8IDD - chains D and E of the 5 polymer chains in the assembly; structure by electron microscopy, 4.00 A resolution.

== Chain D ==
Name: Cell division protein FtsX
From: Mycobacterium tuberculosis
Reference sequence: A0A045GRS5 (A0A045GRS5_MYCTX); residue numbers follow UniProt; this construct covers 1-297
Chain sequence (297 residues; row label = number of the first residue in the row):
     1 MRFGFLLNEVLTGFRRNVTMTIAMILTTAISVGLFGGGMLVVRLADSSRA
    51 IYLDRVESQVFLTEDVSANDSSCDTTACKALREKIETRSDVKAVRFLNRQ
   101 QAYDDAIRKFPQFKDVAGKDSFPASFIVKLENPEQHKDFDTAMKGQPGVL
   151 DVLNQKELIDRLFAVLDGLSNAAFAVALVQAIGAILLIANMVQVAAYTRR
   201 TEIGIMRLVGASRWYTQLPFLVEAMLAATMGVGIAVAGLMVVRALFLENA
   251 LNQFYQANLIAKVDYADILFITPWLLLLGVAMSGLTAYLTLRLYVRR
Not modelled in the structure: 296-297
Disulfides: Cys73-Cys78

== Chain E ==
Name: Probable endopeptidase MT2245
From: Mycobacterium tuberculosis
Notes: EC 3.4.-.-
Reference sequence: P9WHU2 (Y2190_MYCTO); residue numbers follow UniProt; this construct covers 1-385
Chain sequence (385 residues; numbered 1 to 385; the number before each row is that of its first residue):
     1 MRLDQRWLIARVIMRSAIGFFASFTVSSGVLAANVLADPADDALAKLNEL
    51 SRQAEQTTEALHSAQLDLNEKLAAQRAADQKLADNRTALDAARARLATFQ
   101 TAVNKVAAATYMGGRTHGMDAILTAESPQLLIDRLSVQRVMAHQMSTQMA
   151 RFKAAGEQAVKAEQAAAKSAADARSAAEQAAAVRANLQHKQSQLQVQIAV
   201 VKSQYVALTPEERTALADPGPVPAVAAIAPGAPPAALPPGAPPGDGPAPG
   251 VAPPPGGMPGLPFVQPDGAGGDRTAVVQAALTQVGAPYAWGGAAPGGFDC
   301 SGLVMWAFQQAGIALPHSSQALAHGGQPVALSDLQPGDVLTFYSDASHAG
   351 IYIGDGLMVHSSTYGVPVRVVPMDSSGPIYDARRY
Not modelled in the structure: 1-50, 210-385
Swiss-Prot annotation at these positions:
  - active site: Cys300 (Nucleophile), His348 (Proton acceptor), His360

== How chain D and chain E interact ==
Pairs across the interface - 25 pairs, chain D then chain E:
  Tyr52(D) - Pro128(E)
  Arg55(D) - Pro128(E)
  Arg55(D) - Gln129(E)
  Arg55(D) - Ile132(E)
  Phe61(D) - Val140(E)  hydrophobic
  Phe110(D) - Thr116(E)
  Gln112(D) - Met112(E)
  Gln112(D) - Gly113(E)  hydrogen bond (side chain-backbone)
  Phe113(D) - Met141(E)  hydrophobic
  Val116(D) - Lys105(E)
  Val116(D) - Val106(E)  hydrophobic
  Val116(D) - Gln144(E)
  Ser121(D) - Gln144(E)
  Phe122(D) - Val140(E)  hydrophobic
  Lys156(D) - Ile132(E)  hydrogen bond (side chain-backbone)
  Lys156(D) - Asp133(E)
  Leu158(D) - Leu135(E)  hydrophobic
  Leu162(D) - Met119(E)
  Leu162(D) - Ile122(E)  hydrophobic
  Val165(D) - Met119(E)  hydrophobic
  Gln256(D) - Glu126(E)
  Ala257(D) - Glu126(E)
  Ala257(D) - Pro128(E)
  Asn258(D) - Pro128(E)
  Leu259(D) - Pro128(E)  hydrophobic
Other interface residues (no listed pair), chain D (19 interface residues in all): Ala106, Asp115
Other interface residues (no listed pair), chain E (25 interface residues in all): Ala109, Thr110, Gly114, His117, Ala125, Ser127, Leu131, Ser136, Val137

== In short ==
The interface between chain D and chain E involves 19 residues on one side and 25 on the other, with 2
hydrogen bonds. Polar pairs include Gln112(D)-Gly113(E) and Lys156(D)-Ile132(E). From UniProt: 3 active-site
residues on chain E.
Here chain D is Cell division protein FtsX and chain E is Probable endopeptidase MT2245, both from
Mycobacterium tuberculosis. Entry 8IDD (Cryo-EM structure of Mycobacterium tuberculosis ATP bound FtsEX/RipC
complex in peptidisc) was determined by electron microscopy (same publication as 8IDB, 8IDC, 8IGQ and 8JIA).
